PDB entry 1EWD | X-ray diffraction, 2.46 A resolution | chains A and B of the 4 polymer chains in the assembly

[Chain A (and B)]
Name: Fructose 1,6-bisphosphate aldolase
Organism: Oryctolagus cuniculus
Notes: EC 4.1.2.13; chain B of this document is another copy of the same molecule, construct and numbering; everything in this record applies to it too
UniProtKB: P00883 (ALDOA_RABIT); residue numbers follow UniProt; this construct covers 1-363
Sequence (363 residues; each row starts with the number of its first residue):
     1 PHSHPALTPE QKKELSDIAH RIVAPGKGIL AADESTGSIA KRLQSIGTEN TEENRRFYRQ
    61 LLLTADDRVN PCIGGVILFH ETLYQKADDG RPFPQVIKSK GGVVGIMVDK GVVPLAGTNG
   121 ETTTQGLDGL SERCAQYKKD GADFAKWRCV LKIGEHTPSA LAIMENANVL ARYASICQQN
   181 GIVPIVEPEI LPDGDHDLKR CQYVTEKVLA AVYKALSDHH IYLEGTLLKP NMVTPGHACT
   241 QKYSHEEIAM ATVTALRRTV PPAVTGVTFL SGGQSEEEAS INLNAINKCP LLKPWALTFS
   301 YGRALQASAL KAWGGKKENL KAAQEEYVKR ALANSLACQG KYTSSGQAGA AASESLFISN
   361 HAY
Sequence notes: engineered mutation M107 (Lys in P00883); conflict S344 (Pro in P00883)
From the paper describing this entry:
  - mutagenesis - E189Q: decreased catalytic activity
  - mutagenesis - E189A: unchanged catalytic activity
  - catalytic residues: E187, E189
  - catalytic residues: K229 (citing earlier work)

[Interface between chain A and chain B]
Contacting residue pairs (52):
  H2(A) with H156(B)
  H4(A) with G117(B); T118(B); N119(B), hydrogen bond
  A6(A) with A116(B), hydrophobic; G117(B)
  K110(A) with D128(B), salt bridge
  L115(A) with R172(B)
  A116(A) with A6(B), hydrophobic; S175(B); Q179(B); H220(B)
  G117(A) with H4(B); A6(B); H220(B)
  T118(A) with H4(B)
  N119(A) with H4(B), hydrogen bond
  T123(A) with R172(B)
  Q125(A) with L127(B); D128(B); G129(B), hydrogen bond (side chain-backbone)
  G126(A) with D128(B), hydrogen bond (backbone-side chain)
  L127(A) with D128(B)
  D128(A) with K110(B); Q125(B); G126(B), hydrogen bond (side chain-backbone); L127(B), hydrogen bond (side chain-backbone); D128(B), hydrogen bond (side chain-backbone)
  G129(A) with Q125(B), hydrogen bond (backbone-side chain)
  H156(A) with H2(B)
  L161(A) with D218(B); H219(B); H220(B)
  M164(A) with N168(B); H219(B)
  E165(A) with N168(B), hydrogen bond; R172(B); H219(B), salt bridge
  N168(A) with M164(B); E165(B), hydrogen bond; N168(B)
  R172(A) with V113(B); L115(B); E165(B)
  S175(A) with A116(B)
  Q179(A) with A116(B)
  D218(A) with L161(B)
  H219(A) with L161(B); E165(B)
  H220(A) with A116(B); G117(B); L161(B)
Also at the interface, not in a pair above, chain A (28 interface residues in all): V113, P114
Also at the interface, not in a pair above, chain B (27 interface residues in all): P114

[In short]
Chain A and chain B form an interface of 28 and 27 residues respectively, with 10 hydrogen bonds and 2 salt
bridges. Polar pairs include K110(A)-D128(B), E165(A)-H219(B) and H4(A)-N119(B). From the paper: catalytic
residues E187(A), E189(A) and K229(A); E189Q of chain A reduces catalytic activity.
Both chains are Fructose 1,6-bisphosphate aldolase (Oryctolagus cuniculus). Entry 1EWD (Fructose
1,6-bisphosphate aldolase from rabbit muscle) was determined by X-ray diffraction, deposited together with
1EWE, 1EX5 and 3B8D.
